5FPI - chains A and B; structure by X-ray diffraction, 2.77 A resolution.

[Chain A]
Protein: Ap-2 complex subunit mu
Organism: Rattus norvegicus
Notes: fragment: internalisation signal binding domain
Reference sequence: P84092 (AP2M1_BOVIN); numbering as in UniProt; present here: 1-236, 238-435
Sequence (446 residues; each row starts with the number of its first residue; a row labelled like 237A-237K holds insertion residues (237A, then the next letters in order)):
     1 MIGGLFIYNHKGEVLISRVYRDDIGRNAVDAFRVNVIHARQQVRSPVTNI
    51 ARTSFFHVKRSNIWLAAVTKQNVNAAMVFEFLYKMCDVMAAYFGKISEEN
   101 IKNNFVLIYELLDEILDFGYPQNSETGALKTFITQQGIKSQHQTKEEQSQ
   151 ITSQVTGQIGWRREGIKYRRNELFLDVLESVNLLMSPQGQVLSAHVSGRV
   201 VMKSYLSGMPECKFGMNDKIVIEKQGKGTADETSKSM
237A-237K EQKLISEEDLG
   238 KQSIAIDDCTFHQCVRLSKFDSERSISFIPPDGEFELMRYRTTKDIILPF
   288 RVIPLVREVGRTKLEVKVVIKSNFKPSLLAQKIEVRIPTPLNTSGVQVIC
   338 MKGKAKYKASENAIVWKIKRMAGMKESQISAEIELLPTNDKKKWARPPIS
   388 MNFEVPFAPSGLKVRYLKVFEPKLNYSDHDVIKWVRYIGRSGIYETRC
Not modelled in the structure: 1-158, 222-237, 237A-237K, 257-259
Differences from the reference sequence: insertion (237, 237A-237J)
UniProt features mapped onto this chain:
  - binding site (a 1,2-diacyl-sn-glycero-3-phospho-(1D-myo-inositol-3,4,5-trisphosphate)): Lys341, Lys345, Lys354
  - modified residue: Ser45 (Phosphoserine), Thr156 (Phosphothreonine)
  - mutagenesis: Thr156 (T156A: Inhibits endocytosis by AP-2; no effect on membrane association of AP-2), Asp176 (D176A: Abolishes interaction with TTGN1 and EGFR), Trp421 (W421A: Abolishes interaction with TTGN1 and EGFR)
Reported in the primary citation:
  - mutagenesis - F174A/D176S: decreased localization to alpha2 WT and alpha4 WT endocytosis

[Chain B]
Protein: Integrin alpha-4 subunit
Notes: fragment: internalisation signal peptide, residues 150-157
Reference sequence: Q8IU71 (Q8IU71_HUMAN); residues 1-8 here correspond to UniProt positions 150-157 (UniProt number = residue number + 149)
Sequence (8 residues; each row starts with the number of its first residue):
     1 QYKSILQE
Not modelled in the structure: 7-8

[Interface between chain A and chain B]
Contacting residue pairs - 17 pairs, chain A then chain B:
  Phe174(A) - Tyr2(B)  hydrophobic
  Leu175(A) - Tyr2(B)
  Leu175(A) - Ile5(B)  hydrophobic
  Asp176(A) - Tyr2(B)  hydrogen bond
  Lys203(A) - Tyr2(B)  hydrogen bond
  Lys420(A) - Ser4(B)
  Lys420(A) - Ile5(B)  hydrogen bond (backbone-backbone)
  Trp421(A) - Tyr2(B)  hydrophobic
  Trp421(A) - Lys3(B)
  Trp421(A) - Ser4(B)
  Trp421(A) - Ile5(B)
  Val422(A) - Gln1(B)
  Val422(A) - Tyr2(B)
  Val422(A) - Lys3(B)  hydrogen bond (backbone-backbone)
  Val422(A) - Ile5(B)  hydrophobic
  Arg423(A) - Gln1(B)  hydrogen bond
  Arg423(A) - Tyr2(B)  hydrogen bond
Also at the interface, not in a pair above, chain A (13 interface residues in all): Pro393, Val401, Arg402, Tyr403, Ile425
Interface features reported in the paper:
  - pairs named by the authors: Phe174(A)-Tyr2(B), Asp176(A)-Tyr2(B) (hydrogen bond), Lys203(A)-Tyr2(B), Trp421(A)-Tyr2(B), Arg423(A)-Tyr2(B) (cation-pi contact)
  - interface residues, chain A: Phe174(A), Asp176(A), Lys203(A), Trp421(A), Arg423(A)

[Overview]
The interface between chain A and chain B involves 13 residues on one side and 5 on the other; the contacts
include 6 hydrogen bonds. Polar pairs include Asp176(A)-Tyr2(B), Lys203(A)-Tyr2(B) and Arg423(A)-Gln1(B). The
paper describes contacts between Phe174(A) and Tyr2(B), Lys203(A) and Tyr2(B) and Trp421(A) and Tyr2(B); a
hydrogen bond between Asp176(A) and Tyr2(B); a cation-pi contact between Arg423(A) and Tyr2(B). From the
paper: F174A/D176S of chain A reduce localization to alpha2 WT and alpha4 WT endocytosis; interface residues
Phe174(A), Asp176(A) and Lys203(A) among others.
Here chain A is Ap-2 complex subunit mu (Rattus norvegicus) and chain B is Integrin alpha-4 subunit. Entry
5FPI (Mu2 adaptin subunit of the AP2 adaptor (C-terminal domain) complexed with Integrin alpha4
internalisation peptide QYKSILQE) was determined by X-ray diffraction.
